1XU5 - chains A and D of the 6 polymer chains in the assembly; structure by X-ray diffraction, 1.96 A resolution.

# Chain A
Protein: Methane monooxygenase component A alpha chain
From: Methylococcus capsulatus
Notes: EC 1.14.13.25; fragment: alpha subunit
Reference sequence: P22869 (MEMA_METCA); residue numbers follow UniProt; this construct covers 1-527
Amino-acid sequence (527 residues; numbered 1 to 527; the number before each row is that of its first residue):
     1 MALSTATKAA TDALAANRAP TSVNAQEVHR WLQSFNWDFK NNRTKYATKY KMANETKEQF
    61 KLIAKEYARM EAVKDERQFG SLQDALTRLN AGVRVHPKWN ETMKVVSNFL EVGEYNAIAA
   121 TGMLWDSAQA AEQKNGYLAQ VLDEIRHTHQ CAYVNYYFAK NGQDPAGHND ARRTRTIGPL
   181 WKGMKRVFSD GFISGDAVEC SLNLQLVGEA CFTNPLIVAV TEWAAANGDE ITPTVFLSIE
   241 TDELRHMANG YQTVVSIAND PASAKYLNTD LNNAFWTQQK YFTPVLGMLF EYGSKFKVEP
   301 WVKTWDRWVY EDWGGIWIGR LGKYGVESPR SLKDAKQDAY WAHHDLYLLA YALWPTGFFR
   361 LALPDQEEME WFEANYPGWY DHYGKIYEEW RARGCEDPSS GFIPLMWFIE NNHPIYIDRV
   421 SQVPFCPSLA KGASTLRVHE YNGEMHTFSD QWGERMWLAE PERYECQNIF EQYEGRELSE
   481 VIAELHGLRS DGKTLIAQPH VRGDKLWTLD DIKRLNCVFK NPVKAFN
Unresolved in the structure: 1-17
Ion coordination: Fe ion site 1: Glu114, Glu144, His147 (together with hydroxide ion); Fe ion site 2: Glu144, Glu209, Glu243, His246 (together with hydroxide ion)
Residues lining bound ligands:
  - phenol (IPH): Lys98, Glu101, Thr102, Val105, Leu180, Met288, Leu289, Tyr292, Gly293, Tyr347, Phe359, Leu361
  - hydroxide ion (OH): Glu114, Glu144, His147, Glu209, Glu243, His246
Curated features (UniProtKB/Swiss-Prot):
  - active site: Cys151
  - binding site (Fe cation): Glu114, Glu144, His147, Glu209, Glu243, His246

# Chain D
Protein: Methane monooxygenase component A beta chain
From: Methylococcus capsulatus
Notes: EC 1.14.13.25; fragment: beta subunit
Reference sequence: P18798 (MEMB_METCA); residue numbers follow UniProt; this construct covers 1-389
Amino-acid sequence (389 residues; numbered 1 to 389; the number before each row is that of its first residue):
     1 MSMLGERRRG LTDPEMAAVI LKALPEAPLD GNNKMGYFVT PRWKRLTEYE ALTVYAQPNA
    61 DWIAGGLDWG DWTQKFHGGR PSWGNETTEL RTVDWFKHRD PLRRWHAPYV KDKAEEWRYT
   121 DRFLQGYSAD GQIRAMNPTW RDEFINRYWG AFLFNEYGLF NAHSQGAREA LSDVTRVSLA
   181 FWGFDKIDIA QMIQLERGFL AKIVPGFDES TAVPKAEWTN GEVYKSARLA VEGLWQEVFD
   241 WNESAFSVHA VYDALFGQFV RREFFQRLAP RFGDNLTPFF INQAQTYFQI AKQGVQDLYY
   301 NCLGDDPEFS DYNRTVMRNW TGKWLEPTIA ALRDFMGLFA KLPAGTTDKE EITASLYRVV
   361 DDWIEDYASR IDFKADRDQI VKAVLAGLK
Unresolved in the structure: 1

# How chain A and chain D interact
Residue-residue contacts (9; chain A residue first):
  Arg18(A) - Asp362(D)  salt bridge
  Arg18(A) - Asp366(D)  salt bridge
  Glu76(A) - Lys111(D)  salt bridge
  Arg88(A) - Arg9(D)
  Asn90(A) - Met3(D)
  Asn90(A) - Leu4(D)
  Val93(A) - Met3(D)  hydrophobic
  Val93(A) - Leu4(D)  hydrophobic
  Arg94(A) - Thr12(D)  hydrogen bond (side chain-backbone)
Also at the interface, not in a pair above, chain A (8 interface residues in all): Leu89, Gln163
Also at the interface, not in a pair above, chain D (10 interface residues in all): Leu11, Asp13, Glu365

# Overview
8 residues of chain A and 10 residues of chain D are in contact, with 1 hydrogen bond and 3 salt bridges.
Polar pairs include Arg18(A)-Asp362(D), Arg18(A)-Asp366(D) and Glu76(A)-Lys111(D). Ligands of chain A:
hydroxide ion and phenol.
Here chain A is Methane monooxygenase component A alpha chain and chain D is Methane monooxygenase component A
beta chain, both from Methylococcus capsulatus. Entry 1XU5 (Soluble methane monooxygenase hydroxylase-phenol
soaked) was determined by X-ray diffraction, deposited together with 1XU3, 1XVB, 1XVC, 1XVD, 1XVE, 1XVF and
1XVG.
